Entry 1U60 (X-ray diffraction, 1.61 A resolution); this record covers chains A and B.

# Chain A (and B)
Protein: Probable glutaminase ybaS
Organism: Escherichia coli
Notes: EC 3.5.1.2; chain B of this document is another copy of the same molecule, construct and numbering; everything in this record applies to it too
Reference sequence: P77454 (GLSA1_ECOLI); numbering as in UniProt (aligned over 1-310)
Amino-acid sequence (310 residues; row label = number of the first residue in the row):
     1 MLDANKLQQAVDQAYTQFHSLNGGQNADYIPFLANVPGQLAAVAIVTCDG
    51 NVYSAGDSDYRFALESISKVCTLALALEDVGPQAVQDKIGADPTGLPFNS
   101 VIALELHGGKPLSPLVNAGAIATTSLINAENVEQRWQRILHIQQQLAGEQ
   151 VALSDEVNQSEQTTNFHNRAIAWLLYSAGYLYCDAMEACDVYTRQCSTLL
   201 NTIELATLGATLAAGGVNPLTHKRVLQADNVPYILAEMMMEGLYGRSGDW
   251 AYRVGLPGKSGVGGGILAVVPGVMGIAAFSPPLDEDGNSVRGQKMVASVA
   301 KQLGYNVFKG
Not modelled in the structure: 1
UniProt features mapped onto this chain:
  - binding site (substrate): Ser-66, Asn-117, Glu-161, Asn-168, Tyr-192, Tyr-244, Val-262
  - modified residue: Lys-294 (N6-acetyllysine)
  - mutagenesis: Lys-69 (K69A: Loss of activity), Asn-117 (N117A: Loss of activity), Ser-160 (S160A: Loss of activity), Glu-161 (E161A: Strongly reduced activity), Gln-162 (Q162A: No effect), Asn-168 (N168A: Loss of activity), Tyr-192 (Y192A: Loss of activity), Tyr-244 (Y244A: Loss of activity), Ser-260 (S260A: Reduced activity)
What the authors report for this chain:
  - catalytic residues: Ser-66, Lys-69, Lys-259, Ser-260
  - mutagenesis - Y29A, S66A, S260A, G261A: decreased catalytic activity
  - mutagenesis - G261A (3.2-fold): decreased binding to glutamine
  - mutagenesis - K69A, S160A, K259A: abolished catalytic activity

# How chain A and chain B interact
Pairs across the interface - 70 pairs, chain A then chain B:
  Leu-77(A) with Tyr-252(B)
  Pro-82(A) with Tyr-252(B), hydrogen bond (backbone-side chain)
  Gln-83(A) with Arg-253(B)
  Val-85(A) with Tyr-252(B)
  Gln-86(A) with Asp-249(B), hydrogen bond; Tyr-252(B); Arg-253(B), hydrogen bond
  Ala-91(A) with Gly-248(B); Asp-249(B); Tyr-252(B), hydrophobic
  Asp-92(A) with Gly-245(B); Arg-246(B), salt bridge; Gly-248(B), hydrogen bond (side chain-backbone); Asp-249(B), hydrogen bond (side chain-backbone)
  Pro-93(A) with Pro-93(B), hydrophobic; Gly-95(B)
  Thr-94(A) with Gly-95(B)
  Gly-95(A) with Pro-93(B); Thr-94(B); Gly-95(B); His-107(B)
  His-107(A) with Gly-95(B)
  Pro-232(A) with Asn-306(B); Phe-308(B)
  Tyr-233(A) with Tyr-252(B)
  Leu-235(A) with Phe-308(B)
  Ala-236(A) with Ala-251(B); Tyr-252(B), hydrophobic; Phe-308(B), hydrophobic
  Glu-237(A) with Tyr-252(B)
  Met-239(A) with Met-240(B); Phe-308(B), hydrophobic
  Met-240(A) with Met-239(B); Met-240(B); Gly-248(B); Ala-251(B), hydrophobic
  Gly-245(A) with Asp-92(B)
  Arg-246(A) with Asp-92(B), salt bridge
  Gly-248(A) with Ala-91(B); Asp-92(B), hydrogen bond (backbone-side chain); Met-240(B)
  Asp-249(A) with Gln-86(B), hydrogen bond; Ala-91(B); Asp-92(B), hydrogen bond (backbone-side chain)
  Ala-251(A) with Ala-236(B); Met-240(B), hydrophobic
  Tyr-252(A) with Leu-77(B); Pro-82(B), hydrogen bond (side chain-backbone); Val-85(B); Gln-86(B); Ala-91(B), hydrophobic; Tyr-233(B); Ala-236(B), hydrophobic; Glu-237(B)
  Arg-253(A) with Pro-82(B); Gln-83(B), hydrogen bond; Gln-86(B), hydrogen bond; Tyr-233(B)
  Pro-271(A) with Val-307(B); Gly-310(B)
  Gly-272(A) with Gly-310(B)
  Val-307(A) with Pro-271(B); Val-307(B)
  Phe-308(A) with Pro-232(B); Leu-235(B); Ala-236(B), hydrophobic; Met-239(B), hydrophobic
  Lys-309(A) with Pro-232(B)
  Gly-310(A) with Pro-271(B); Gly-272(B)
Also at the interface, not in a pair above, chain A (36 interface residues in all): Leu-96, Leu-106, Ser-247, Pro-257, Asn-306
Also at the interface, not in a pair above, chain B (37 interface residues in all): Leu-96, Leu-106, Asp-229, Ser-247, Pro-257, Lys-309

# Overview
36 residues of chain A face 37 of chain B across their interface; the contacts include 11 hydrogen bonds and 2
salt bridges. Polar pairs include Asp-92(A)/Arg-246(B), Pro-82(A)/Tyr-252(B) and Gln-86(A)/Asp-249(B). The
paper reports catalytic residues Ser-66(A), Lys-69(A) and Lys-259(A) among others; Y29A, S66A and S260A of
chain A, among others, reduce catalytic activity; 7 substitutions were tested in all.
Both chains are Probable glutaminase ybaS (Escherichia coli). Entry 1U60 (MCSG APC5046 Probable glutaminase
ybaS) was determined by X-ray diffraction together with 1MKI and 3BRM from the same study.
